PDB entry 5XLX | X-ray diffraction, 1.97 A resolution | chains A and D of the 4 polymer chains in the assembly

# Chain A (and D)
Protein: Chemotaxis protein methyltransferase 1
Organism: Pseudomonas aeruginosa (strain ATCC 15692 / DSM 22644 / CIP 104116 / JCM 14847 / LMG 12228 / 1C / PRS 101 / PAO1)
Notes: EC 2.1.1.80; chain D of this document is another copy of the same molecule, construct and numbering; everything in this record applies to it too
UniProtKB: O87131 (CHER1_PSEAE); numbering as in UniProt (aligned over 1-274)
Chain sequence (282 residues; numbered 1 to 282; the number before each row is that of its first residue):
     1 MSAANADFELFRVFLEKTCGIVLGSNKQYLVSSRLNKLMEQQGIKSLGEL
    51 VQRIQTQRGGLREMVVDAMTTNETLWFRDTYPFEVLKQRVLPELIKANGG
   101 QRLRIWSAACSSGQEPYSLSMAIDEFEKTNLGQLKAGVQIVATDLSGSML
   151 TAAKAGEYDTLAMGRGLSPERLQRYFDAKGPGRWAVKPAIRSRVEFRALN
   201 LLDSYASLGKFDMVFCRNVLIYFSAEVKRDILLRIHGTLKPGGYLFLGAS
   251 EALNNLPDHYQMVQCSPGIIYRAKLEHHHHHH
Disordered / not traced: 1-73, 275-282
Sequence notes: expression tag (275-282)
Small-molecule neighbours: S-adenosylhomocysteine (SAH): Thr74, Arg78, Ala108, Ala109, Ser111, Glu115, Asp144, Leu145, Leu199, Asn200, Leu201, Arg217, Asn218, Val219, Tyr222, Phe223
Swiss-Prot annotation at these positions:
  - binding site (S-adenosyl-L-methionine): Asn72, Thr74, Arg78, Glu115, Asp144, Asn200, Leu201, Arg217, Asn218

# Chain A / chain D interface
Residue-residue contacts (14; chain A residue first):
  Leu202(A) with Arg165(D), hydrogen bond (backbone-side chain)
  Asp203(A) with Arg165(D)
  Ser204(A) with Met163(D); Gly164(D)
  Ala206(A) with Leu167(D); Pro169(D); Leu172(D); Gln173(D), hydrogen bond (backbone-side chain)
  Ser207(A) with Leu172(D)
  Gly209(A) with Pro169(D)
  Lys210(A) with Pro169(D); Glu170(D)
  Asp230(A) with Arg165(D), salt bridge
  Arg234(A) with Arg165(D)
Also at the interface, not in a pair above, chain D (11 interface residues in all): Thr160, Ser168, Trp184

# In short
Chain A and chain D form an interface of 9 and 11 residues respectively; the contacts include 2 hydrogen bonds
and 1 salt bridge. Among the polar pairs are Asp230(A)-Arg165(D), Leu202(A)-Arg165(D) and Ala206(A)-Gln173(D).
Chain A binds S-adenosylhomocysteine.
Chain A and chain D are both Chemotaxis protein methyltransferase 1 (Pseudomonas aeruginosa (strain ATCC 15692
/ DSM 22644 / CIP 104116 / JCM 14847 / LMG 12228 / 1C / PRS 101 / PAO1)); the structure, Crystal structure of
the C-terminal domain of CheR1 containing SAH, was determined by X-ray diffraction together with 5XLY from the
same study.
